Entry 6M6G (electron microscopy, 5.39 A resolution (low resolution: residue-level contacts below are approximate; hydrogen-bond / salt-bridge calls are withheld)); this record covers chains K and S of the 22 polymer chains in the assembly.

== Chain K ==
Name: Triplex capsid protein 2
From: Human herpesvirus 2
UniProt: G9I239 (G9I239_HHV2); residue numbers follow UniProt; this construct covers 1-318
Sequence (318 residues; each row starts with the number of its first residue):
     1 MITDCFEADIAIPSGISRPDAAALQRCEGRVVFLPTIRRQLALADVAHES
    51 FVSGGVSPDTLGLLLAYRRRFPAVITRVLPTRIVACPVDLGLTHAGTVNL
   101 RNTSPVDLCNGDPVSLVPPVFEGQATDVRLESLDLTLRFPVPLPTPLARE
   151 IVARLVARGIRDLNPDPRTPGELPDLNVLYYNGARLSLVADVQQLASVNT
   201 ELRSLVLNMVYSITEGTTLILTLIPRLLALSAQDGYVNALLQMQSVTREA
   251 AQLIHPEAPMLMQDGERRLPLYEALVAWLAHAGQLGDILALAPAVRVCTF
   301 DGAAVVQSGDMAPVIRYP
Disordered / not traced: 1-4, 167-173, 231-234, 263-266
Disulfide bonds: Cys5-Cys86

== Chain S ==
Name: Triplex capsid protein 1
From: Human herpesvirus 2
UniProt: G9I260 (G9I260_HHV2); residue numbers follow UniProt; this construct covers 1-466
Sequence (466 residues; each row starts with the number of its first residue):
     1 MKTKPLPTAPMAWAESAVETTTSPRELAGHAPLRRVLRPPIARRDGPVLL
    51 GDRAPRRTASTMWLLGIDPAESSPGTRATRDDTEQAVDKILRGARRAGGL
   101 TVPGAPRYHLTRQVTLTDLCQPNAERAGALLLALRHPTDLPHLARHRAPP
   151 GRQTERLAEAWGQLLEASALGSGRAESGCARAGLVSFNFLVAACAAAYDA
   201 RDAAEAVRAHITTNYGGTRAGARLDRFSECLRAMVHTHVFPHEVMRFFGG
   251 LVSWVTQDELASVTAVCSGPQEATHTGHPGRPRSAVTIPACAFVDLDAEL
   301 CLGGPGAAFLYLVFTYRQCRDQELCCVYVVKSQLPPRGLEAALERLFGRL
   351 RITNTIHGAEDMTPPPPNRNVDFPLAVLAASSQSPRCSASQVTNPQFVDR
   401 LYRWQPDLRGRPTARTCTYAAFAELGVMPDDSPRCLHRTERFGAVGVPVV
   451 ILEGVVWRPGGWRACA
Disordered / not traced: 1-105, 169-175, 216-219, 280-285, 354-415, 442-444
Disulfide bonds: Cys194-Cys325

== Chain K / chain S interface ==
Cross-chain cystine bridges: Cys298(K)-Cys267(S)
Contacting residue pairs - 31 pairs, chain K then chain S:
  His94(K) - Pro106(S)
  His94(K) - Ser268(S)
  His94(K) - Gly269(S)
  His94(K) - Pro459(S)
  Ala95(K) - Pro106(S)
  Leu108(K) - His136(S)
  Asn110(K) - Phe247(S)
  Asn110(K) - Phe248(S)
  Pro146(K) - Arg246(S)
  Tyr180(K) - His142(S)
  Tyr181(K) - His136(S)
  Tyr181(K) - Asp139(S)
  Asn182(K) - His136(S)
  Asn182(K) - Thr138(S)
  Asn182(K) - Asp139(S)
  Gln244(K) - Thr353(S)
  Cys298(K) - His109(S)
  Cys298(K) - Thr111(S)
  Cys298(K) - Cys267(S)  disulfide
  Thr299(K) - Leu110(S)
  Thr299(K) - Thr111(S)
  Thr299(K) - Arg112(S)
  Phe300(K) - Leu110(S)
  Phe300(K) - Thr111(S)
  Phe300(K) - Arg112(S)
  Phe300(K) - Thr264(S)
  Asp301(K) - Arg112(S)
  Ala304(K) - Gln113(S)
  Ile315(K) - His109(S)
  Ile315(K) - Ser268(S)
  Pro318(K) - Pro459(S)
Interface residues without a listed pair, chain K (21 interface residues in all): Leu92, Cys109, Leu179, Gly183, Gly302
Interface residues without a listed pair, chain S (21 interface residues in all): Arg135, Pro137

== Summary ==
The chain K/chain S interface involves 21 residues from each chain; the contacts include 1 disulfide bond.
Here chain K is Triplex capsid protein 2 and chain S is Triplex capsid protein 1, both from Human herpesvirus
2. Entry 6M6G (Structure of HSV2 viron capsid portal vertex) was determined by electron microscopy together
with 6M6H and 6M6I from the same study.
